PDB entry 6YWE | electron microscopy, 2.99 A resolution | chains A and E of the 84 polymer chains in the assembly

[Chain A]
Molecule: 23S rRNA
From: Neurospora crassa
Sequence (3464 nucleotides; row label = number of the first residue in the row; note: 28 numbers in that range are skipped by the numbering (no residue carries them; nothing is unmodelled there); a row labelled like 1655A-1655Z holds insertion residues (1655A, then the next letters in order)):
     1 AAAUGUAAUGGAUAUAAAGCUUAUGUUUAUAUAUAUAGACAUAUAUAAGU
    51 AUAUAAAGAGACUACUACCAAUAGCUACACUAUGUAUUAAGGAGAGUAUA
   101 ACUUAAUUUAUGUUUAUGAUUUUAUCAUACCCCUAAAAAUGACACCGAGG
   151 AGCAAGGGUCGGGUUAGCAUCCUGGUUCGUACACCUUGGUGACCUAGGCU
   201 AGUACCAGGUCCCCCUCUAAGGGACUUGUCCCCCUCUAAGGGACUUGCGU
   251 CGGUCCUAUCCUAGGCCGAAUAGGUGAAUAAAUACUUACGGACGGCCUUG
   301 GUCUGUCCUAGAGGUUAUCAACAUAUGAACUCUUAGAGAAAUUACUUAAU
   351 AAACGAAGUGAAUUGAAAUAUCUUAUUAACUUCAGGAAAAGAAAUCAAAC
   401 GAGAUUCUAUGAUUAGUGUGAACGAAAAUAGAGCAGCCUAUUAAAAUAAG
   451 UAAAAUGGCUUUAAAGCUGUUUGAAUAUUGUGGGGAACCUUCCUCAAAGG
   501 CUAAAUAUAAUACAUGAGUUACAGAGAAAAGUACCGUGAGGGAAAGCUUU
   551 GAAAUAGUAGUUUUAUAAGCAGCUCAAGCAAUAAGAAAGCGAGAGCGUAC
   601 CUUUUGCAUAAUGGGUCACCAAGUUAAUUUUAGAUGCGAGCGAAUUUAUU
   651 UAUGUUUUUACUGAUUAAACAAUAUAAUGAAUCAUAAUUAUUUUUGUAAC
   701 GAGUAUUAGUAUUAAAUCUUAAUUUAAUAUUAGUAUAAGUUUUCAGUAUG
   751 GCGGCUACAUAGCAUAAUCUAUGCAGCCAGCCAAUAAUUGGAUUUCCAAU
   801 CCAAUUUCGGUAAUAAAUAGAUGUGCAUAGUUAAACCGAUCAUUAAAAUA
   851 AUGAAUAGUGUCUAAAGUUAGACCCGAAGCCUGGUGAUCUUACUAUAGUC
   901 AGGACUAUAAAGGUCCGAACGGGUUAUCGUUGCAAAGAUAUCCGAAGAAC
   951 UAUGGUAAGCGAGUGAAAGACAACACUGACUAGGAUAGCUGGUUUUCUGC
  1001 GAAACCUAUAAUAGUAGGCAAUUUAAGUAACAUCUUAGUAGGUACAGAAC
  1051 UUAAUCUCAGACAAGAUGUAGAUUUUCAUACCUAUGUUUAGGUAUGAAAU
  1101 GCAUUUUUUUUUGUAUACAUCGGGGGAUCGUGAAGAUUUUAUCGGUGAGU
  1151 AUGUAGACUCGGAAUGACAAAGAUGAAUCUUGAAUAAUCAGACAUAGAAU
  1201 GAUAAGGUUGUAUGUCAAAAGGGAAACAGCCCAGAACAAGAGUUAAGGUU
  1251 CCAAAAUUAUUAUUAAGUGAAAUAAAGAAAGUUUUUAUAUAAGUCGACAA
  1301 GAAGAUGGGCUUGGAAGCAGCCAUAAUUUAAAGAUCUCGUAACAGAGCAC
  1351 UUGUUAAAUCUUAAAAGCAUCGAAAAUUUAACGGAUCUAAAUAAUAUACC
  1401 GAAACCUUGUCCAUAUGUAACAUUAGUAAUAAUAUGCUAUUAAUGUUAUU
  1451 UGAUGGGGUAGCAGAACGUUGAGUGAAUCUUAGAUUUUUUUUUUAUAACU
  1501 AAAUAUAGAUGAUAACUCAAGUGAGAAUGGUGACAUGAGUAACAAAAAAG
  1551 AGUUUAAGGUACCUAAAAGGUAUCUUAGAGUCUCGCCUAAAGCUUAUGGC
  1601 UACGUCAAGUAACGGCCUCUAAGUUUAUAAUCUGAAGAUUAUGACGAUGA
  1651 GAAAA
1655A-1655Z UAACGCGCAGAAGUGCGCUGCUUUGA
1656A-1656B UA
  1676 CUU
  1687 AUGGUACCAACAUUUAAAAGUGAAAAUUGUGCAGGAAGGAUCAGUAUCCU
  1737 UUCAUUCUUAUGUGGGGGAGUGGACAAAACUGAACAGAGUGUAUCUGAAC
  1787 ACAGAUGAGUCCACACCCCCCCCCAUGUAAUGAAUGAAUGACAAACCGUA
  1837 CCUAGAAUCUGAAACAAGUAAGCUAGUAGAGAAUACGAAGGCGUGAAUGA
  1887 GAUAACAAUCAUAAAGGAACUCGGCAAACUAACUACCGUAACUUAGGGAU
  1937 AAGGAGAGCUCAUUAGUCUCGAUUAAUACGAGUAAAAAGGAAGAAGCAUG
  1987 GAAUAUUGUUGUACGACUGUUUAAUUAAAACAAAGCACUUUGCAAAAAGA
  2037 CGAUAAGUCUAAGUAUUGAGUGUGAUUUCUGCCCGAUGCCGGCUGGUUAA
  2087 CGAAUUUUCUAAAUUGAAAAAAAAUUUGGUUUCAGAGGAACCCCCGGUUA
  2137 AUGGCGGCCUUAGCGUGAGGGUCCUAAGGUAGCGAAAUGCCUUGGCCGUU
  2187 AAAUGCGGUCUUGCAUGAAUGAUGUAACGAUACAACAGCUGUCUCUAUGA
  2237 UUGACUCAGUGAAAUUGGAAUAACUGUGCAGAUACAGUUUACCUCUAGUU
  2287 AGACGAGAAGACCCUAUGCAGCUUUACUGUUACUAAUUAUUGAAUACGAU
  2337 UCUGAAAAUUUCCAGUGUAAAAGGUAAUCGAUAAGAUAUAAUUGAAACAC
  2387 CUUUAUUUUUCUAUCGUAUUAUUAAACCUUAAAUUAAGGAACAAUUGUUA
  2437 GAAGACAGUUUAUGCGGGGCACAGGCCCCAUAAAGAGUAAAUGGGUGUGU
  2487 CUAAAAUUUAUAAAUUUAUGUUUGCAAUUUUUUAUAGUGAUUAUAUAUCA
  2537 AAUCAUCUUUAUGCUAUUCAUAGAGUGUAUUUAUUAUAUUCCUUGGGUAC
  2587 AGUAUAAAAAUUAUAUAUGUAUUAAUUUACAUAUAUUUUUUCUAAGAAAU
  2637 UAGGUAAGAUUUUGUUUAUAGAGAAAUUAGAUGUAAAAAAAAAAUCUUAU
  2687 GAGGGCGGUAUUUAAUAAUCCGCUUCUAAUAUUUUUUUGUAGUUAUUAUU
  2737 AUAAAUUUAAUAAUAAUCAUGUUUAUUACUUAAAAAGCUUAAUGGCUUAA
  2787 UCUUGCCUUACUGUUUGAUUAACAACAAAUCUUACAGUCGCGUAAGCGGG
  2837 GCAUAGGAUCACAAGAUACAAAAAGGAAAGAUCUUGGAUUUUUGGAAAAG
  2887 CUACGCUAGGGAUAACAGGCUAAUUUGCGCAAGAGUGUACAAAAUGAGUG
  2937 CGCGGUUUGGCACCUCGAUGUCGGCUUGACUAAUCCUCAUGGAUGCAGAA
  2987 ACUAUGUAGGGUACGACUGUUCGUCGAUUAAAAAGUUACAUGAGCUGGGU
  3037 UAAAUACGUCGUGAGACAGUAUGGUUUCUAUCUUCUAGAGGGAAUUAGAA
  3087 UAUAAUAAGGAUUAACCUUUGUACGAAAGGAACAUGGGGUACUAUUGUUA
  3137 UACCUAGUUGUAUAACAGUUUUAUUAACCUCUGGUUUACCUGUUGUUUAU
  3187 GUGCCUUAUAUUAAUUUCAUGUGUGAUGCUCCGCAAGGAUAUUACAGGGA
  3237 UGUUACCGUCACUUGAGUAAAUACAAUAGCAUAAGCAUGGCAGGAAAGCU
  3287 AAGUUAGUCAAAAAUAAGUGCUGAAAGCAUAUAGGCACGAAAUUUACCUU
  3337 AAGAUAUUUCUUAAAUAUACGUAAGAAAAUAUUACGUUAAUAGGCUUAGU
  3387 UUGUAAUAAUCUAGAGAUUUUAAGGAACUAAGUACUAAUUUUAUAAAAAA
  3437 CUGAAUGAUUAAUAUAUCUUACAUUUUC
Not modelled in the structure: 1-4, 35-40, 121-309, 646-817, 1084-1089, 1433-1437, 1655A-1655Z, 1656A-1656B, 1687, 1728-1828, 1959-1963, 2493-2504, 2525-2528, 2561-2576, 2695-2703, 2738-2743, 2952-2957, 3135-3148, 3194-3231, 3460-3464
Ion coordination: K+ site 1 near A105 (its only coordinating residue here); K+ site 2: A312 (shared with 1 residue of chain Q); Mg2+ site 1 near A328 (its only coordinating residue here); Mg2+ site 2 near A335 (its only coordinating residue here); Mg2+ site 3: A335, G336; K+ site 3: A367, U369; Mg2+ site 4 near G411 (its only coordinating residue here); K+ site 4 near A415 (its only coordinating residue here); Mg2+ site 5: A453, G466; Mg2+ site 6 near A453 (its only coordinating residue here); Mg2+ site 7 near A465 (its only coordinating residue here); Mg2+ site 8: A486, A2859; 102 more Mg2+ sites not listed; 34 more K+ sites not listed
Small-molecule neighbours:
  - NAD (nicotinamide-adenine-dinucleotide): A2755, G2757, U2759, U2760
  - spermine (SPM): U1249, U1250, C1251, A1270, A1271, C1382, G1383, G1384, U1392
From the paper describing this entry:
  - binding site for tRNA P/E state: C2348, A2381, G2873, A2874

[Chain E]
Molecule: Related to ribosomal protein L5, mitochondrial
From: Neurospora crassa
Reference sequence: Q96U12 (Q96U12_NEUCS); residue numbers follow UniProt; this construct covers 1-352
Sequence (352 residues; numbered 1 to 352; the number before each row is that of its first residue):
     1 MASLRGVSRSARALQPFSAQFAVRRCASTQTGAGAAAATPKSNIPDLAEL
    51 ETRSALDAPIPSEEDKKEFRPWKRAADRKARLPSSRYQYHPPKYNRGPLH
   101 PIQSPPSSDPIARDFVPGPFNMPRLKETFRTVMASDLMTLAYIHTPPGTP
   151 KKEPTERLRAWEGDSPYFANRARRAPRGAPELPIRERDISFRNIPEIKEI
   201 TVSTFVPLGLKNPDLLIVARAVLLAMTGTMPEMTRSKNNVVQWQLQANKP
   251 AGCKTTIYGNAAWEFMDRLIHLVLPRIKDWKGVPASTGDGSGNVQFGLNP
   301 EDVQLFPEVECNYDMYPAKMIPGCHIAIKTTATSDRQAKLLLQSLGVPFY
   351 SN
Not modelled in the structure: 1-43
Small-molecule neighbours: NAD (nicotinamide-adenine-dinucleotide): Pro119, Asn121, Met122, Lys126, Arg130, Asn260

[Interface between chain A and chain E]
Pairs across the interface - 174 pairs, chain A then chain E:
  A1046(A) with Tyr167(E), hydrogen bond to the base
  G1047(A) with Tyr167(E), hydrogen bond to the sugar; Arg171(E), sugar contact
  A1049(A) with Trp161(E), phosphate contact; Arg171(E), hydrogen bond to the sugar
  G1113(A) with Arg336(E), salt bridge to the phosphate
  U1116(A) with Arg177(E), phosphate contact
  A1117(A) with Arg177(E), salt bridge to the phosphate; Gly178(E), sugar contact
  G1147(A) with Gly178(E), phosphate contact
  A1148(A) with Pro176(E), phosphate contact; Arg177(E), hydrogen bond to the phosphate; Gly178(E), hydrogen bond to the phosphate
  G1149(A) with Arg159(E), salt bridge to the phosphate; Arg174(E), salt bridge to the phosphate; Arg177(E), salt bridge to the phosphate
  U1150(A) with Trp161(E), base contact; Glu162(E), hydrogen bond to the base; Phe168(E), base contact; Arg174(E), salt bridge to the phosphate
  C1160(A) with Tyr167(E), hydrogen bond to the sugar; Asn170(E), hydrogen bond to the sugar; Arg171(E), hydrogen bond to the base
  G1161(A) with Pro166(E), sugar contact; Tyr167(E), hydrogen bond to the base; Asn170(E), hydrogen bond to the phosphate
  U2505(A) with Ala80(E), base contact; Arg81(E), hydrogen bond to the base; Pro83(E), base contact
  U2507(A) with Ser84(E), hydrogen bond to the phosphate; Gln88(E), base contact; His90(E), hydrogen bond to the base
  U2508(A) with Gln88(E), phosphate contact
  U2509(A) with Arg78(E), hydrogen bond to the sugar; Leu82(E), base contact
  G2510(A) with Phe69(E), base contact; Arg74(E), salt bridge to the phosphate; Arg78(E), salt bridge to the phosphate; Leu82(E), sugar contact
  A2512(A) with Arg86(E), hydrogen bond to the phosphate
  A2513(A) with Ser85(E), phosphate contact; Arg86(E), salt bridge to the phosphate; Tyr87(E), stacking on the base
  U2514(A) with Arg86(E), base contact; Tyr87(E), phosphate contact; Gln88(E), hydrogen bond to the base; Tyr89(E), base contact
  A2533(A) with Arg86(E), salt bridge to the phosphate
  U2534(A) with Arg86(E), salt bridge to the phosphate
  A2538(A) with Gln88(E), base contact; Ile102(E), sugar contact
  U2539(A) with Gln88(E), hydrogen bond to the base; Tyr89(E), base contact; His90(E), hydrogen bond to the sugar; Pro91(E), sugar contact; Pro92(E), sugar contact; Ile102(E), sugar contact
  C2540(A) with His90(E), sugar contact; Pro91(E), sugar contact; Lys93(E), hydrogen bond to the phosphate
  A2541(A) with Lys93(E), phosphate contact
  U2546(A) with Ala75(E), base contact; Ala76(E), base contact; Lys79(E), hydrogen bond to the sugar
  A2587(A) with Arg70(E), salt bridge to the phosphate; Trp72(E), base contact
  G2588(A) with Lys66(E), hydrogen bond to the sugar; Arg70(E), salt bridge to the phosphate; Pro71(E), base contact; Trp72(E), hydrogen bond to the phosphate
  U2589(A) with Lys66(E), salt bridge to the phosphate
  A2590(A) with Trp72(E), base contact
  A2630(A) with Ile217(E), base contact; Arg220(E), hydrogen bond to the base
  A2633(A) with Arg220(E), salt bridge to the phosphate; Met233(E), sugar contact; Pro250(E), sugar contact
  A2634(A) with Arg235(E), salt bridge to the phosphate
  A2635(A) with Arg235(E), salt bridge to the phosphate; Asn248(E), phosphate contact
  A2643(A) with Arg96(E), sugar contact; Gly97(E), hydrogen bond to the sugar; Pro98(E), phosphate contact
  G2644(A) with Pro98(E), phosphate contact
  G2650(A) with Glu181(E), base contact
  U2651(A) with Pro180(E), base contact
  U2652(A) with Pro180(E), sugar contact
  U2653(A) with Gly288(E), hydrogen bond to the sugar; Asp289(E), base contact
  A2654(A) with Ser286(E), sugar contact; Thr287(E), sugar contact; Gly288(E), hydrogen bond to the sugar; Gln295(E), hydrogen bond to the sugar
  U2655(A) with Ser286(E), hydrogen bond to the phosphate; Gln295(E), sugar contact; Phe296(E), sugar contact; Gly297(E), phosphate contact; His325(E), hydrogen bond to the sugar
  A2656(A) with Phe205(E), hydrogen bond to the base; Gly297(E), sugar contact; Leu298(E), sugar contact; Asn299(E), hydrogen bond to the sugar; Pro300(E), base contact; Gly323(E), hydrogen bond to the base; Cys324(E), base contact; His325(E), hydrogen bond to the base
  G2657(A) with Phe205(E), hydrogen bond to the base; Pro207(E), base contact; His325(E), base contact
  A2658(A) with Pro207(E), base contact
  G2659(A) with Trp243(E), hydrogen bond to the base
  A2661(A) with Gln242(E), base contact; Trp243(E), base contact
  A2662(A) with Phe205(E), sugar contact; Pro207(E), base contact; Asn238(E), sugar contact; Trp243(E), stacking on the base; Leu245(E), sugar contact
  U2663(A) with Phe205(E), sugar contact; Ser236(E), phosphate contact; Lys237(E), hydrogen bond to the phosphate; Asn238(E), hydrogen bond to the phosphate; His325(E), base contact
  U2664(A) with Thr201(E), sugar contact; Ser203(E), sugar contact; Thr234(E), phosphate contact; Lys237(E), salt bridge to the phosphate; Lys254(E), phosphate contact
  A2665(A) with Thr201(E), sugar contact; Lys254(E), salt bridge to the phosphate; Gln295(E), hydrogen bond to the base; Lys329(E), phosphate contact
  G2666(A) with Asp289(E), hydrogen bond to the sugar; Ser291(E), sugar contact; Asn293(E), hydrogen bond to the sugar
  A2667(A) with Glu181(E), base contact; Leu182(E), hydrogen bond to the sugar; Pro183(E), sugar contact; Ile184(E), phosphate contact; Ser291(E), sugar contact
  U2668(A) with Arg157(E), hydrogen bond to the phosphate; Leu182(E), sugar contact; Ile184(E), phosphate contact
  G2669(A) with Ile184(E), phosphate contact; Arg185(E), hydrogen bond to the phosphate
  U2670(A) with Arg187(E), salt bridge to the phosphate
  U2750(A) with Pro147(E), phosphate contact
  A2751(A) with Pro147(E), phosphate contact
  A2752(A) with Lys151(E), salt bridge to the phosphate; Phe191(E), sugar contact; Arg192(E), sugar contact
  U2753(A) with Arg192(E), sugar contact
  U2758(A) with Ser107(E), base contact; Ser108(E), hydrogen bond to the phosphate; Phe115(E), base contact; Val116(E), hydrogen bond to the base
  U2760(A) with Tyr258(E), stacking on the base; Gly259(E), phosphate contact
  A2761(A) with Lys198(E), salt bridge to the phosphate
  U2767(A) with Leu158(E), phosphate contact; Arg173(E), salt bridge to the phosphate
  A2768(A) with Leu158(E), sugar contact; Ala172(E), sugar contact; Arg173(E), hydrogen bond to the sugar; Arg174(E), sugar contact; Ala175(E), base contact; Pro176(E), base contact; Pro180(E), base contact
  U2790(A) with Tyr94(E), sugar contact
  G2791(A) with Tyr94(E), sugar contact; Arg96(E), hydrogen bond to the sugar
  U2829(A) with Leu99(E), base contact; His100(E), salt bridge to the phosphate; Pro101(E), sugar contact
Interface residues without a listed pair, chain A (73 interface residues in all): A1048, U1112, A2547, A2660
Interface residues without a listed pair, chain E (112 interface residues in all): Asn95, Arg113, Thr155, Ala160, Thr204, Met230, Val240, Pro284, Gly290, Ala327

[In short]
The interface between chain A and chain E involves 73 residues on one side and 112 on the other; the contacts
include 48 hydrogen bonds, 24 salt bridges and 3 aromatic stacking contacts. Polar pairs include
A1046(A)-Tyr167(E), U1150(A)-Glu162(E) and C1160(A)-Arg171(E). The paper reports a binding site for tRNA P/E
state at C2348(A), A2381(A) and G2873(A) among others.
Here chain A is 23S rRNA and chain E is Related to ribosomal protein L5, mitochondrial, both from Neurospora
crassa. Entry 6YWE (The structure of the mitoribosome from Neurospora crassa in the P/E tRNA bound state) was
determined by electron microscopy together with 6YW5, 6YWS, 6YWV, 6YWX and 6YWY from the same study.
